4WNE - chains A and B; structure by X-ray diffraction, 2.00 A resolution.

# Chain A
Protein: G-protein-signaling modulator 2
Source organism: Homo sapiens
Notes: fragment: N-terminal TPR domain
UniProtKB: P81274 (GPSM2_HUMAN); residues 13-414 here correspond to UniProt positions 20-421 (UniProt number = residue number + 7)
Amino-acid sequence (406 residues; numbered 9 to 414; the number before each row is that of its first residue):
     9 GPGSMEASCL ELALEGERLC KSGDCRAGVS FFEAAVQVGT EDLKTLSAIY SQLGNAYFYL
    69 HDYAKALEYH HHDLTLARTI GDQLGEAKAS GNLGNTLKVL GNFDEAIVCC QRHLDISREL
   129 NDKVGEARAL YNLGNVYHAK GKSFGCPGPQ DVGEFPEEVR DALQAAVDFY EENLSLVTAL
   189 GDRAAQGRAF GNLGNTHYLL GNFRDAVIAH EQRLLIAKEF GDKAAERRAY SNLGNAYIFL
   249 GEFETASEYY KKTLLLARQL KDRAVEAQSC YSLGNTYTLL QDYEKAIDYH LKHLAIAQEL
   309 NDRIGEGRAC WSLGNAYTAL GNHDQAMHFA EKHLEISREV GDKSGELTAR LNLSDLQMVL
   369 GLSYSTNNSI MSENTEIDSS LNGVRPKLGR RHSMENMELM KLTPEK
Disordered / not traced: 9-11, 153-162, 348-414
Sequence notes: expression tag (9-12)
Curated features (UniProtKB/Swiss-Prot):
  - modified residue (Phosphoserine): Ser125, Ser345, Ser401

# Chain B
Protein: Peptide from FERM and PDZ domain-containing protein 4
Notes: fragment: frmpd4-s
UniProtKB: Q14CM0 (FRPD4_HUMAN); residue numbers follow UniProt; this construct covers 987-1011
Amino-acid sequence (25 residues; each row starts with the number of its first residue):
   987 KQLLHSDHME MEPETMETKS VTDYF
Disordered / not traced: 987-992
Curated features (UniProtKB/Swiss-Prot):
  - mutagenesis: Leu990 (L990A: Nearly abolishes interaction with GPSM2; when associated with 1010-A-A-1011), Tyr1010 to Phe1011 (Nearly abolishes interaction with GPSM2; when associated with A-990)
Reported in the primary citation:
  - mutagenesis - L990A/Y1010A/F1011A: decreased binding to G-protein-signaling modulator 2 (chain A)

# How chain A and chain B interact
Pairs across the interface - 63 pairs, chain A then chain B:
  Leu18(A) with Val1007(B), hydrophobic
  Ala21(A) with Val1007(B), hydrophobic
  Leu22(A) with Thr1008(B)
  Glu25(A) with Ser1006(B), hydrogen bond; Val1007(B), hydrogen bond (side chain-backbone)
  Lys52(A) with Tyr1010(B), hydrogen bond
  Thr53(A) with Val1007(B)
  Ser55(A) with Lys1005(B)
  Ala56(A) with Lys1005(B); Ser1006(B); Val1007(B)
  Ile57(A) with Val1007(B), hydrophobic
  Ser59(A) with Lys1005(B)
  Gln60(A) with Lys1005(B), hydrogen bond (side chain-backbone)
  Asn63(A) with Met1002(B); Glu1003(B), hydrogen bond (side chain-backbone)
  Phe66(A) with Glu1000(B); Met1002(B), hydrophobic
  Tyr67(A) with Met1002(B)
  His78(A) with Met1002(B)
  Asp81(A) with Lys1005(B), salt bridge
  Gly93(A) with Lys1005(B), hydrogen bond (backbone-side chain)
  Lys96(A) with Glu1003(B); Thr1004(B), hydrogen bond (side chain-backbone); Lys1005(B)
  Asn100(A) with Met1002(B); Glu1003(B), hydrogen bond (side chain-backbone)
  Asn103(A) with Thr1001(B), hydrogen bond (side chain-backbone); Met1002(B)
  Thr104(A) with Met1002(B)
  Lys106(A) with Glu1000(B), salt bridge
  Val107(A) with Glu1000(B)
  His121(A) with Glu1003(B)
  Arg136(A) with Thr1001(B); Met1002(B), hydrogen bond (side chain-backbone); Glu1003(B), salt bridge
  Tyr139(A) with Glu998(B); Pro999(B), hydrogen bond (side chain-backbone)
  Asn140(A) with Thr1001(B)
  His146(A) with Met997(B), hydrogen bond
  Lys150(A) with Met997(B)
  Arg196(A) with Glu998(B); Thr1001(B)
  Gly199(A) with Glu998(B)
  Asn200(A) with Met997(B); Glu998(B), hydrogen bond (side chain-backbone)
  Asn203(A) with Met995(B); Glu996(B), hydrogen bond (side chain-backbone); Met997(B), hydrogen bond
  Tyr206(A) with Asp993(B); Met995(B), hydrophobic
  Leu207(A) with Met995(B), hydrophobic
  His218(A) with Met995(B)
  Arg221(A) with Glu998(B), salt bridge
  Arg235(A) with Glu996(B), salt bridge
  Arg236(A) with Met997(B); Glu998(B), salt bridge
  Ser239(A) with Glu996(B)
  Asn240(A) with Met995(B); Glu996(B), hydrogen bond (side chain-backbone)
  Asn243(A) with Asp993(B); His994(B); Met995(B)
Also at the interface, not in a pair above, chain A (44 interface residues in all): Ala97, Gly195
Also at the interface, not in a pair above, chain B (18 interface residues in all): Phe1011
Interface features reported in the paper:
  - pairs named by the authors: Tyr1010(B)-Lys52(A)

# Overview
The interface between chain A and chain B involves 44 residues on one side and 18 on the other, with 16
hydrogen bonds and 6 salt bridges. Polar contacts include Asp81(A)-Lys1005(B), Lys106(A)-Glu1000(B) and
Arg136(A)-Glu1003(B). The paper describes a contact between Tyr1010(B) and Lys52(A). The paper reports that
L990A/Y1010A/F1011A of chain B reduce binding to G-protein-signaling modulator 2 (chain A).
Chain A is G-protein-signaling modulator 2 (Homo sapiens) and chain B is Peptide from FERM and PDZ
domain-containing protein 4; the structure, Crystal structure of the TPR domain of LGN in complex with
Frmpd4/Preso1 at 2.0 Angstrom resolution, was determined by X-ray diffraction (same publication as 4WND, 4WNF
and 4WNG).
